PDB entry 7BUA | electron microscopy, 4.80 A resolution (low resolution: residue-level contacts below are approximate; hydrogen-bond / salt-bridge calls are withheld) | chains B and E of the 12 polymer chains in the assembly

# Chain B
Molecule: Genome polyprotein
Organism: Zika virus ZIKV/H. sapiens/FrenchPolynesia/10087PF/2013
Notes: EC 3.4.21.91, 3.6.1.15, 3.6.4.13, 2.1.1.56, 2.1.1.57, 2.7.7.48
UniProt: A0A024B7W1 (POLG_ZIKVF); residues 1-504 here correspond to UniProt positions 291-794 (UniProt number = residue number + 290)
Sequence (504 residues; row label = number of the first residue in the row):
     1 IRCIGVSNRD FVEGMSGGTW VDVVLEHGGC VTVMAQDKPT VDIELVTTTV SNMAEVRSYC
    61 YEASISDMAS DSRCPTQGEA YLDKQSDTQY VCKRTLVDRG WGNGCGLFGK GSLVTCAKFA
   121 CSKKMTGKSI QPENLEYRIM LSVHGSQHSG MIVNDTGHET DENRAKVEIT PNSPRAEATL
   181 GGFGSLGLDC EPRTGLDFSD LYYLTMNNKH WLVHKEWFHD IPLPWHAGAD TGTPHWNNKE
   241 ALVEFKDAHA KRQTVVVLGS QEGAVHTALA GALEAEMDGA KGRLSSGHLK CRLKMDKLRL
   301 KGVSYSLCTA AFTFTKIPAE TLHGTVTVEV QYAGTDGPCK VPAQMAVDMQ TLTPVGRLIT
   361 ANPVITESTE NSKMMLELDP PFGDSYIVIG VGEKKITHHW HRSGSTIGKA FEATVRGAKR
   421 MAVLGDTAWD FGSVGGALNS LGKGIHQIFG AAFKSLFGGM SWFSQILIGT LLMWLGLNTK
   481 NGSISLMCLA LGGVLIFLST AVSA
Cystine bridges: Cys3-Cys30, Cys60-Cys121, Cys74-Cys105, Cys92-Cys116, Cys190-Cys291, Cys308-Cys339
Covalent attachments: N-acetylglucosamine (NAG) linked to Asn154

# Chain E
Molecule: zika virus M protein
Organism: Zika virus ZIKV/H. sapiens/FrenchPolynesia/10087PF/2013
Sequence (75 residues; numbered 1 to 75; the number before each row is that of its first residue):
     1 AVTLPSHSTR KLQTRSQTWL ESREYTKHLI RVENWIFRNP GFALAAAAIA WLLGSSTSQK
    61 VIYLVMILLI APAYS

# How chain B and chain E interact
Residue-residue contacts (31):
  Asn8(B) - Arg15(E)
  Glu26(B) - Arg15(E)
  His214(B) - His7(E)
  Trp217(B) - Pro5(E)
  Trp217(B) - His7(E)
  Asp220(B) - Pro5(E)
  Pro222(B) - Val2(E)
  Ala241(B) - Ala1(E)
  Gln261(B) - Ala1(E)
  His266(B) - Trp19(E)
  Ala268(B) - Thr3(E)
  Ala268(B) - Pro5(E)
  Ala268(B) - His7(E)
  Leu269(B) - Trp19(E)
  Ala270(B) - Trp19(E)
  Gly271(B) - His7(E)
  Gly271(B) - Thr18(E)
  Ala272(B) - His7(E)
  Ala272(B) - Thr18(E)
  Ala272(B) - Trp19(E)
  Ser286(B) - Thr14(E)
  Ser286(B) - Ser16(E)
  Lys419(B) - Arg15(E)
  Val423(B) - Gln13(E)
  Val423(B) - Arg15(E)
  Leu424(B) - Arg15(E)
  Gly459(B) - Ser8(E)
  Gly459(B) - Thr9(E)
  Ser461(B) - Ser8(E)
  Trp462(B) - Glu24(E)
  Trp462(B) - Tyr25(E)
Other interface residues (no listed pair), chain B (37 interface residues in all): Ile221, Leu242, Glu244, Ala264, Leu273, Glu274, Ser285, His288, Arg420, Ala422, Gly458, Phe463, Trp474, Leu498, Val502, Ser503
Other interface residues (no listed pair), chain E (26 interface residues in all): Leu4, Ser6, Arg10, Lys11, Leu12, Gln17, Leu20, Glu21, His28, Ser58, Leu69

# In short
37 residues of chain B and 26 residues of chain E are in contact.
Chain B is Genome polyprotein and chain E is zika virus M protein, both from Zika virus ZIKV/H.
sapiens/FrenchPolynesia/10087PF/2013; the structure, Cryo-EM structure of zika virus complexed with Fab
SIgN-3C at pH 8.0, was determined by electron microscopy (same publication as 7BU8, 7BUB, 7BUD, 7BUE and
7BUF).
